PDB entry 3CT7 | X-ray diffraction, 2.50 A resolution | chains A and F of the 6 polymer chains in the assembly

Chain A (and F):
Protein: D-allulose-6-phosphate 3-epimerase
Source organism: Escherichia coli
Notes: EC 5.1.3.-; chain F of this document is another copy of the same molecule, construct and numbering; everything in this record applies to it too
UniProtKB: P32719 (ALSE_ECOLI); numbering as in UniProt (aligned over 1-231)
Amino-acid sequence (231 residues; row label = number of the first residue in the row):
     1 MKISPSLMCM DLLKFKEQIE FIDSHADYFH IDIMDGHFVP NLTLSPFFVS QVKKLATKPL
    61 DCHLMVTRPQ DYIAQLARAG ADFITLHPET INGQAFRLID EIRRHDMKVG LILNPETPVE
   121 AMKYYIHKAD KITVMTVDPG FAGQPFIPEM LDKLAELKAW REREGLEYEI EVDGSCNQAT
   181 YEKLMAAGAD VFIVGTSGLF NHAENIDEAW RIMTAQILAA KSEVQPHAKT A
Not modelled in the structure: 220-231
Metal / ion sites: Mg2+: H30, D32, H63, D173
Swiss-Prot annotation at these positions:
  - active site: D32 (Proton acceptor), D173 (Proton donor)
  - binding site (substrate): S6, H63, G140 to G143, D173 to S175, G195 to S197
  - binding site (a divalent metal cation): H30, D32, H63, D173
From the paper describing this entry:
  - catalytic residues: D32, D173 (proposed by the authors, not directly observed)
  - mutagenesis - T196DEL, S197DEL, G198DEL: increased catalytic activity (RPE reaction)
  - mutagenesis - T196DEL, S197DEL, G198DEL: decreased catalytic activity (ALSE reaction)

Chain A / chain F interface:
Residue-residue contacts - 50 pairs, chain A then chain F:
  L7(A) - F47(F)
  M8(A) - F47(F)
  M10(A) - F47(F)
  M10(A) - Q51(F)
  D11(A) - Q51(F)
  D11(A) - K54(F)  salt bridge
  L12(A) - F15(F)
  L12(A) - F48(F)  hydrophobic
  L12(A) - Q51(F)  hydrogen bond (backbone-side chain)
  L13(A) - F15(F)  hydrophobic
  L13(A) - K16(F)
  L13(A) - K54(F)
  L13(A) - L55(F)  hydrophobic
  F15(A) - L12(F)
  F15(A) - L13(F)  hydrophobic
  K16(A) - L13(F)
  I33(A) - L42(F)  hydrophobic
  M34(A) - L42(F)
  D35(A) - D35(F)
  D35(A) - H37(F)  salt bridge
  G36(A) - Y72(F)
  H37(A) - D35(F)  salt bridge
  H37(A) - H37(F)
  H37(A) - T67(F)
  N41(A) - Q75(F)  hydrogen bond
  L42(A) - I33(F)  hydrophobic
  L42(A) - M34(F)
  L42(A) - S45(F)  hydrogen bond (backbone-side chain)
  L42(A) - P46(F)
  L42(A) - Y72(F)  hydrophobic
  T43(A) - S45(F)  hydrogen bond (backbone-side chain)
  L44(A) - F47(F)  hydrophobic
  S45(A) - L42(F)  hydrogen bond (side chain-backbone)
  S45(A) - T43(F)  hydrogen bond (side chain-backbone)
  P46(A) - L42(F)
  F47(A) - L7(F)
  F47(A) - M8(F)
  F47(A) - M10(F)
  F47(A) - L44(F)  hydrophobic
  F48(A) - L12(F)  hydrophobic
  Q51(A) - M10(F)
  Q51(A) - D11(F)
  Q51(A) - L12(F)  hydrogen bond (side chain-backbone)
  K54(A) - D11(F)  salt bridge
  K54(A) - L13(F)
  L55(A) - L13(F)  hydrophobic
  T67(A) - H37(F)
  Y72(A) - G36(F)
  Y72(A) - L42(F)  hydrophobic
  Q75(A) - N41(F)  hydrogen bond
Interface residues without a listed pair, chain A (28 interface residues in all): V66
Interface residues without a listed pair, chain F (28 interface residues in all): V66

Overview:
Chain A and chain F each contribute 28 residues to their interface; the contacts include 8 hydrogen bonds and
4 salt bridges. Polar contacts include D11(A)-K54(F), D35(A)-H37(F) and L12(A)-Q51(F). The paper reports
catalytic residues D32(A) and D173(A); T196DEL, S197DEL and G198DEL of chain A increase catalytic activity
(RPE reaction).
Both chains are D-allulose-6-phosphate 3-epimerase (Escherichia coli). Entry 3CT7 (Crystal structure of
D-allulose 6-phosphate 3-epimerase from Escherichia Coli K-12) was determined by X-ray diffraction, deposited
together with 3CTL.
